3IRR - chains C and F of the 6 polymer chains in the assembly; structure by X-ray diffraction, 2.65 A resolution.

# Chain C
Molecule: Double-stranded RNA-specific adenosine deaminase
Source organism: Homo sapiens
Notes: EC 3.5.4.-; fragment: Zalpha domain
UniProtKB: P55265 (DSRAD_HUMAN); residue numbers follow UniProt; this construct covers 140-202
Amino-acid sequence (67 residues; row label = number of the first residue in the row):
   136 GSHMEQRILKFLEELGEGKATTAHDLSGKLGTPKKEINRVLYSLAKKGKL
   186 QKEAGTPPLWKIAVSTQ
Unresolved in the structure: 136, 199-202
Construct notes: expression tag (136-139)
Swiss-Prot annotation at these positions:
  - natural variant: Pro193 (P193A: In AGS6)

# Chain F
Molecule: 15-nt DNA strand
Sequence (15 nucleotides; each row starts with the number of its first residue; numbers below 1 keep their minus sign (DG-1 is residue -1)):
    -1 GTCGCGCGTCGCGCG
Unresolved in the structure: -1
Reported in the primary citation:
  - binding site for the ligand EPE: DG6, DT7, DC8

# Chain C / chain F interface
Residue-residue contacts - 14 pairs, chain C then chain F:
  His159(C) with DG2(F), salt bridge to the phosphate
  Lys169(C) with DG4(F), salt bridge to the phosphate
  Lys170(C) with DG4(F), phosphate contact; DC5(F), phosphate contact
  Asn173(C) with DC3(F), phosphate contact; DG4(F), hydrogen bond to the phosphate
  Arg174(C) with DG4(F), phosphate contact; DC5(F), salt bridge to the phosphate
  Tyr177(C) with DC3(F), hydrogen bond to the phosphate; DG4(F), base contact
  Thr191(C) with DG2(F), phosphate contact
  Pro192(C) with DG2(F), phosphate contact
  Pro193(C) with DG2(F), phosphate contact; DC3(F), phosphate contact
Interface residues without a listed pair, chain F (7 interface residues in all): DT0, DC1, DG6

# Summary
9 residues of chain C and 7 residues of chain F are in contact; the contacts include 2 hydrogen bonds and 3
salt bridges. Polar pairs include Asn173(C)-DG4(F), Tyr177(C)-DC3(F) and His159(C)-DG2(F). From the paper: a
binding site for the ligand EPE at DG6(F), DT7(F) and DC8(F).
Here chain C is Double-stranded RNA-specific adenosine deaminase (Homo sapiens) and chain F is a 15-nt DNA
strand. Entry 3IRR (Crystal Structure of a Z-Z junction (with HEPES intercalating)) was determined by X-ray
diffraction, deposited together with 3IRQ.
